PDB entry 6NK5 | electron microscopy, 4.16 A resolution (low resolution: residue-level contacts below are approximate; hydrogen-bond / salt-bridge calls are withheld) | chains G and K of the 12 polymer chains in the assembly

[Chain G]
Protein: E2 glycoprotein
From: Chikungunya virus (strain 37997)
UniProt: Q5XXP3 (POLS_CHIK3); residues 5-423 here correspond to UniProt positions 330-748 (UniProt number = residue number + 325)
Chain sequence (419 residues; row label = number of the first residue in the row):
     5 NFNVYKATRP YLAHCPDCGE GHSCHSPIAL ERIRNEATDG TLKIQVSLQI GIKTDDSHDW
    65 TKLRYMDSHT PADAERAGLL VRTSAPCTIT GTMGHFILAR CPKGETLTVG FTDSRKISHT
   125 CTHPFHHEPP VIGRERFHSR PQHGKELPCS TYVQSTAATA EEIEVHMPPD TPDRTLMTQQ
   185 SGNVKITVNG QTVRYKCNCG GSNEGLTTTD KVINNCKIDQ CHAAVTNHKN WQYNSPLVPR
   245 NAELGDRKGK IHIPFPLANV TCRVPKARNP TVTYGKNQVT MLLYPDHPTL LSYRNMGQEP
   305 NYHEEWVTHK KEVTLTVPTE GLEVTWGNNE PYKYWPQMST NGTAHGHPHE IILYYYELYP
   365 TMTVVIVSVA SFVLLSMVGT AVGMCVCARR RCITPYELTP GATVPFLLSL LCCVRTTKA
Disulfide bonds: Cys19-Cys125, Cys91-Cys105, Cys153-Cys266, Cys203-Cys220
Covalent attachments: N-acetylglucosamine (NAG) linked to Asn263

[Chain K]
Protein: Capsid protein
From: Chikungunya virus (strain 37997)
UniProt: Q5XXP3 (POLS_CHIK3); residue numbers follow UniProt; this construct covers 111-261
Chain sequence (151 residues; row label = number of the first residue in the row):
   111 NDCIFEVKHE GKVMGYACLV GDKVMKPAHV KGTIDNADLA KLAFKRSSKY DLECAQIPVH
   171 MKSDASKFTH EKPEGYYNWH HGAVQYSGGR FTIPTGAGKP GDSGRPIFDN KGRVVAIVLG
   231 GANEGARTAL SVVTWNKDIV TKITPEGAEE W

[Interface between chain G and chain K]
Contacting residue pairs (22):
  Arg395(G) - Lys159(K)
  Thr398(G) - Ser157(K)
  Thr398(G) - Tyr160(K)
  Tyr400(G) - Asp248(K)
  Glu401(G) - Cys164(K)
  Leu402(G) - Asp132(K)
  Leu402(G) - Lys133(K)
  Leu402(G) - Cys164(K)
  Leu402(G) - Ala165(K)
  Leu402(G) - Gln166(K)
  Thr403(G) - Asp132(K)
  Thr403(G) - Asp248(K)
  Thr403(G) - Ile249(K)
  Thr403(G) - Val250(K)
  Pro404(G) - Asp132(K)
  Pro404(G) - Lys133(K)
  Pro404(G) - Phe178(K)
  Pro404(G) - Trp245(K)
  Pro404(G) - Val250(K)
  Ala406(G) - Asp132(K)
  Thr407(G) - Asp248(K)
  Lys422(G) - Gln166(K)
Also at the interface, not in a pair above, chain G (12 interface residues in all): Pro399, Gly405

[Overview]
The interface between chain G and chain K involves 12 residues on one side and 13 on the other.
Here chain G is E2 glycoprotein and chain K is Capsid protein, both from Chikungunya virus (strain 37997).
Entry 6NK5 (Electron Cryo-Microscopy Of Chikungunya VLP) was determined by electron microscopy together with
6NK3, 6NK6 and 6NK7 from the same study.
